9CZ2 - chains XU and XV of the 36 polymer chains in the assembly; structure by electron microscopy, 4.40 A resolution (low resolution: residue-level contacts below are approximate; hydrogen-bond / salt-bridge calls are withheld).

== Chain XU ==
Molecule: Modulator of FtsH protease HflK
From: Escherichia coli BL21
Reference sequence: C3SG32 (C3SG32_ECOLX); residues 1-419 here = UniProt positions 1-419
Sequence (419 residues; numbered 1 to 419; the number before each row is that of its first residue):
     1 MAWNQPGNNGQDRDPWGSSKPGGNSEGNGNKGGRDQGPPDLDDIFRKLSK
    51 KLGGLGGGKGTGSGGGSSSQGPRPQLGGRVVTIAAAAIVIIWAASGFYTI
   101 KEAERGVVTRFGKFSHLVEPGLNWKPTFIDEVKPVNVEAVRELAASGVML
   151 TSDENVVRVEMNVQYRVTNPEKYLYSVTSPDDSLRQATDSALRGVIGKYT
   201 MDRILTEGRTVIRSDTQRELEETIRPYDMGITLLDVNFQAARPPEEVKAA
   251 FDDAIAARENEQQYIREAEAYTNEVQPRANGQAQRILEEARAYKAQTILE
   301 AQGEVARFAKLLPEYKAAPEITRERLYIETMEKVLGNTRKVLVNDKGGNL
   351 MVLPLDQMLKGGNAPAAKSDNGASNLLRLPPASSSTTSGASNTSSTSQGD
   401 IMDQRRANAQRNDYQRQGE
Disordered / not traced: 1-78, 356-419

== Chain XV ==
Molecule: Modulator of FtsH protease HflC
From: Escherichia coli BL21
Reference sequence: A0A376L393 (A0A376L393_ECOLX); residues 1-334 here correspond to UniProt positions 21-354 (UniProt number = residue number + 20)
Sequence (334 residues; row label = number of the first residue in the row):
     1 MRKSVIAIIIIVLVVLYMSVFVVKEGERGITLRFGKVLRDDDNKPLVYEP
    51 GLHFKIPFIETVKMLDARIQTMDNQADRFVTKEKKDLIVDSYIKWRISDF
   101 SRYYLATGGGDISQAEVLLKRKFSDRLRSEIGRLDVKDIVTDSRGRLTLE
   151 VRDALNSGSAGTEDEVTTPAADNAIAEAAERVTAETKGKVPVINPNSMAA
   201 LGIEVVDVRIKQINLPTEVSEAIYNRMRAEREAVARRHRSQGQEEAEKLR
   251 ATADYEVTRTLAEAERQGRIMRGEGDAEAAKLFADAFSKDPDFYAFIRSL
   301 RAYENSFSGNQDVMVMSPDSDFFRYMKTPTSATR
Disordered / not traced: 1-232, 330-334

== How chain XU and chain XV interact ==
Contacting residue pairs (83):
  Asp253(XU) - Ala235(XV)
  Asp253(XU) - Arg239(XV)
  Ala254(XU) - Ala235(XV)
  Arg258(XU) - His238(XV)
  Glu261(XU) - His238(XV)
  Glu261(XU) - Gly242(XV)
  Tyr264(XU) - Ala246(XV)
  Ile265(XU) - Glu245(XV)
  Glu269(XU) - Leu249(XV)
  Thr272(XU) - Ala253(XV)
  Val275(XU) - Val257(XV)
  Gln276(XU) - Glu256(XV)
  Gln276(XU) - Thr260(XV)
  Ala279(XU) - Thr260(XV)
  Ala283(XU) - Ala264(XV)
  Leu287(XU) - Gln267(XV)
  Leu287(XU) - Met271(XV)
  Ala290(XU) - Gly268(XV)
  Ala290(XU) - Met271(XV)
  Tyr293(XU) - Arg272(XV)
  Tyr293(XU) - Asp276(XV)
  Lys294(XU) - Met271(XV)
  Lys294(XU) - Gly275(XV)
  Thr297(XU) - Ala279(XV)
  Ala301(XU) - Phe283(XV)
  Gln302(XU) - Leu282(XV)
  Glu304(XU) - Phe283(XV)
  Glu304(XU) - Phe287(XV)
  Val305(XU) - Leu282(XV)
  Val305(XU) - Ala286(XV)
  Phe308(XU) - Ala286(XV)
  Phe308(XU) - Phe287(XV)
  Phe308(XU) - Asp290(XV)
  Phe308(XU) - Phe293(XV)
  Phe308(XU) - Tyr294(XV)
  Leu311(XU) - Phe293(XV)
  Leu312(XU) - Lys289(XV)
  Leu312(XU) - Asp290(XV)
  Leu312(XU) - Phe293(XV)
  Tyr315(XU) - Asp290(XV)
  Tyr315(XU) - Phe293(XV)
  Arg323(XU) - Asp292(XV)
  Arg323(XU) - Phe293(XV)
  Arg323(XU) - Phe296(XV)
  Glu324(XU) - Arg324(XV)
  Leu326(XU) - Phe296(XV)
  Leu326(XU) - Ile297(XV)
  Leu326(XU) - Leu300(XV)
  Tyr327(XU) - Leu300(XV)
  Tyr327(XU) - Asp321(XV)
  Tyr327(XU) - Phe322(XV)
  Ile328(XU) - Phe322(XV)
  Thr330(XU) - Leu300(XV)
  Thr330(XU) - Glu304(XV)
  Met331(XU) - Phe322(XV)
  Lys333(XU) - Glu304(XV)
  Val334(XU) - Phe307(XV)
  Val334(XU) - Met314(XV)
  Leu335(XU) - Met316(XV)
  Leu335(XU) - Phe322(XV)
  Asn337(XU) - Phe307(XV)
  Asn337(XU) - Ser308(XV)
  Asn337(XU) - Gly309(XV)
  Asn337(XU) - Asn310(XV)
  Thr338(XU) - Phe307(XV)
  Thr338(XU) - Gly309(XV)
  Thr338(XU) - Asp312(XV)
  Arg339(XU) - Asn310(XV)
  Arg339(XU) - Asp312(XV)
  Arg339(XU) - Val313(XV)
  Arg339(XU) - Met314(XV)
  Lys340(XU) - Met314(XV)
  Val341(XU) - Met314(XV)
  Val341(XU) - Val315(XV)
  Leu342(XU) - Met316(XV)
  Leu342(XU) - Ser317(XV)
  Leu342(XU) - Pro318(XV)
  Leu342(XU) - Phe323(XV)
  Val343(XU) - Val315(XV)
  Val343(XU) - Met316(XV)
  Val343(XU) - Ser317(XV)
  Asn344(XU) - Pro318(XV)
  Asp345(XU) - Ser317(XV)
Other interface residues (no listed pair), chain XU (54 interface residues in all): Ala257, Asn280, Gln282, Ile286, Glu289, Arg291, Ile298, Lys316, Glu332, Leu350
Other interface residues (no listed pair), chain XV (54 interface residues in all): Gln241, Arg250, Leu261, Glu265, Glu278, Arg301, Tyr303

== In short ==
Chain XU and chain XV each contribute 54 residues to their interface.
Here chain XU is Modulator of FtsH protease HflK and chain XV is Modulator of FtsH protease HflC, both from
Escherichia coli BL21. Entry 9CZ2 (Cryo-EM structure of a nautilus-like HflK/C assembly in complex with FtsH
AAA protease) was determined by electron microscopy.
